PDB entry 7CQJ | X-ray diffraction, 2.90 A resolution | chains E and F of the 12 polymer chains in the assembly

# Chain E (and F)
Protein: Peroxiredoxin
Organism: Aeropyrum pernix K1
Notes: EC 1.11.1.24; chain F of this document is another copy of the same molecule, construct and numbering; everything in this record applies to it too
Reference sequence: Q9Y9L0 (TDXH_AERPE); numbering as in UniProt (aligned over 1-250)
Chain sequence (250 residues; row label = number of the first residue in the row):
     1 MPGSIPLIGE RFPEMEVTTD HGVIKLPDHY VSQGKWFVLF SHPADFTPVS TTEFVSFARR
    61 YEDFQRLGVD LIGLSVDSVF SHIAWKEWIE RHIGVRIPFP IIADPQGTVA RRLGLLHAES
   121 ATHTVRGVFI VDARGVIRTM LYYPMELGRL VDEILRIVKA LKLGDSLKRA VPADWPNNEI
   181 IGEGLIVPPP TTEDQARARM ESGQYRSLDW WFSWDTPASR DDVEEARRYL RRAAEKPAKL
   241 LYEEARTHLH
Not modelled in the structure: 1, 246-250
Construct notes: engineered mutation Ser50 (Cys in Q9Y9L0), Ala84 (Lys in Q9Y9L0), Ser207 (Cys in Q9Y9L0), Ser213 (Cys in Q9Y9L0)
Curated features (UniProtKB/Swiss-Prot):
  - binding site (substrate): Arg126

# Interface between chain E and chain F
Contacting residue pairs (184; chain E residue first):
  Pro2(E) - Ile5(F)
  Pro2(E) - Leu7(F)
  Pro2(E) - Glu10(F)
  Gly3(E) - Gly3(F)
  Gly3(E) - Ser4(F)
  Gly3(E) - Ile5(F)  hydrogen bond (backbone-backbone)
  Gly3(E) - Leu7(F)
  Ser4(E) - Pro2(F)
  Ser4(E) - Gly3(F)
  Ile5(E) - Pro2(F)
  Ile5(E) - Gly3(F)  hydrogen bond (backbone-backbone)
  Ile5(E) - Ile5(F)  hydrophobic
  Leu7(E) - Pro2(F)
  Leu7(E) - His117(F)
  Ile8(E) - His117(F)  hydrogen bond (backbone-side chain)
  Ile8(E) - Ala118(F)  hydrogen bond (backbone-backbone)
  Ile8(E) - Glu119(F)
  Ile8(E) - Tyr142(F)
  Ile8(E) - Tyr143(F)
  Gly9(E) - Ala118(F)
  Glu10(E) - Pro2(F)
  Glu10(E) - Ala118(F)
  Phe46(E) - Trp211(F)
  Thr47(E) - Trp211(F)
  Pro48(E) - Ile186(F)  hydrophobic
  Pro48(E) - Pro189(F)
  Pro48(E) - Trp211(F)
  Pro48(E) - Phe212(F)  hydrophobic
  Val49(E) - Ala170(F)  hydrophobic
  Val49(E) - Val171(F)
  Val49(E) - Ile186(F)  hydrophobic
  Thr51(E) - Trp211(F)
  Thr51(E) - Phe212(F)
  Thr52(E) - Pro172(F)
  Thr52(E) - Ala173(F)  hydrogen bond (side chain-backbone)
  Thr52(E) - Asn178(F)
  Thr52(E) - Phe212(F)
  Glu53(E) - Ala173(F)
  Val55(E) - Ile180(F)  hydrophobic
  Ser56(E) - Asp174(F)  hydrogen bond
  Arg59(E) - Glu179(F)  salt bridge
  Trp85(E) - Trp211(F)
  Trp88(E) - Leu208(F)
  Trp88(E) - Asp209(F)  hydrogen bond
  Trp88(E) - Trp211(F)
  His92(E) - Leu208(F)
  Ile93(E) - Ile180(F)  hydrophobic
  His117(E) - Leu7(F)
  His117(E) - Ile8(F)  hydrogen bond (side chain-backbone)
  His117(E) - Met140(F)
  Ala118(E) - Ile8(F)  hydrogen bond (backbone-backbone)
  Ala118(E) - Gly9(F)
  Ala118(E) - Glu10(F)
  Glu119(E) - Ile8(F)
  Arg138(E) - Pro144(F)
  Arg138(E) - Glu146(F)  salt bridge
  Thr139(E) - Tyr142(F)
  Thr139(E) - Pro144(F)
  Met140(E) - His117(F)
  Met140(E) - Leu141(F)
  Met140(E) - Tyr142(F)  hydrogen bond (backbone-backbone)
  Leu141(E) - Met140(F)
  Leu141(E) - Tyr143(F)  hydrophobic
  Tyr142(E) - Ile8(F)
  Tyr142(E) - Thr139(F)
  Tyr142(E) - Met140(F)  hydrogen bond (backbone-backbone)
  Tyr142(E) - Tyr142(F)  hydrophobic
  Tyr143(E) - Ile8(F)
  Tyr143(E) - Leu141(F)  hydrophobic
  Tyr143(E) - Glu153(F)  hydrogen bond
  Tyr143(E) - Ile157(F)
  Pro144(E) - Arg138(F)
  Pro144(E) - Thr139(F)
  Glu146(E) - Arg138(F)  salt bridge
  Glu146(E) - Leu161(F)
  Glu146(E) - Ala170(F)
  Glu146(E) - Val171(F)  hydrogen bond (backbone-backbone)
  Leu147(E) - Arg156(F)
  Leu147(E) - Ile157(F)  hydrophobic
  Leu147(E) - Leu161(F)  hydrophobic
  Leu147(E) - Val171(F)
  Gly148(E) - Arg156(F)  hydrogen bond (backbone-side chain)
  Gly148(E) - Val171(F)  hydrogen bond (backbone-backbone)
  Gly148(E) - Pro172(F)
  Gly148(E) - Ala173(F)
  Arg149(E) - Arg156(F)
  Arg149(E) - Ala173(F)
  Arg149(E) - Asp174(F)  hydrogen bond (backbone-backbone)
  Leu150(E) - Glu153(F)
  Leu150(E) - Arg156(F)
  Leu150(E) - Asp174(F)
  Val151(E) - Asp174(F)  hydrogen bond (backbone-side chain)
  Asp152(E) - Asp174(F)
  Glu153(E) - Tyr143(F)  hydrogen bond
  Glu153(E) - Leu150(F)
  Arg156(E) - Gly148(F)  hydrogen bond (side chain-backbone)
  Arg156(E) - Leu150(F)
  Ile157(E) - Tyr143(F)
  Ile157(E) - Leu147(F)  hydrophobic
  Ala160(E) - Leu147(F)  hydrophobic
  Leu161(E) - Glu146(F)
  Leu161(E) - Leu147(F)  hydrophobic
  Ala170(E) - Val49(F)  hydrophobic
  Ala170(E) - Glu146(F)
  Val171(E) - Val49(F)
  Val171(E) - Glu146(F)  hydrogen bond (backbone-backbone)
  Val171(E) - Leu147(F)  hydrophobic
  Val171(E) - Gly148(F)  hydrogen bond (backbone-backbone)
  Pro172(E) - Thr52(F)
  Pro172(E) - Gly148(F)
  Ala173(E) - Thr52(F)  hydrogen bond (backbone-side chain)
  Ala173(E) - Glu53(F)
  Ala173(E) - Gly148(F)
  Ala173(E) - Arg149(F)
  Asp174(E) - Ser56(F)  hydrogen bond
  Asp174(E) - Arg149(F)  hydrogen bond (backbone-backbone)
  Asp174(E) - Leu150(F)
  Asp174(E) - Val151(F)  hydrogen bond (side chain-backbone)
  Asn177(E) - Ala233(F)  hydrogen bond (side chain-backbone)
  Asn177(E) - Ala234(F)  hydrogen bond (side chain-backbone)
  Asn177(E) - Glu235(F)
  Asn177(E) - Lys236(F)
  Asn177(E) - Pro237(F)
  Asn178(E) - Thr52(F)
  Asn178(E) - Pro237(F)
  Glu179(E) - Arg59(F)  salt bridge
  Glu179(E) - Arg60(F)  salt bridge
  Glu179(E) - Lys239(F)
  Glu179(E) - Leu240(F)
  Glu179(E) - Leu241(F)  hydrogen bond (backbone-backbone)
  Ile180(E) - Val55(F)  hydrophobic
  Ile180(E) - Ile93(F)  hydrophobic
  Ile180(E) - Leu240(F)
  Ile180(E) - Leu241(F)
  Ile180(E) - Tyr242(F)  hydrogen bond (backbone-backbone)
  Ile181(E) - Leu240(F)
  Gly182(E) - Leu240(F)
  Ile186(E) - Pro48(F)  hydrophobic
  Ile186(E) - Val49(F)  hydrophobic
  Ile186(E) - Thr52(F)
  Pro189(E) - Pro48(F)
  Arg206(E) - Tyr242(F)
  Leu208(E) - Trp88(F)  hydrophobic
  Leu208(E) - His92(F)
  Leu208(E) - Tyr242(F)  hydrophobic
  Asp209(E) - Trp88(F)  hydrogen bond
  Trp211(E) - Phe46(F)
  Trp211(E) - Thr47(F)
  Trp211(E) - Pro48(F)
  Trp211(E) - Thr51(F)
  Trp211(E) - Trp85(F)
  Trp211(E) - Trp88(F)
  Phe212(E) - Pro48(F)
  Phe212(E) - Thr51(F)
  Phe212(E) - Thr52(F)
  Trp214(E) - Tyr242(F)  hydrophobic
  Arg227(E) - Ala234(F)
  Arg227(E) - Lys236(F)
  Leu230(E) - Ala233(F)
  Leu230(E) - Ala234(F)
  Arg231(E) - Arg231(F)
  Arg231(E) - Ala234(F)
  Ala233(E) - Asn177(F)  hydrogen bond (backbone-side chain)
  Ala233(E) - Leu230(F)
  Ala234(E) - Asn177(F)  hydrogen bond (backbone-side chain)
  Ala234(E) - Leu230(F)
  Ala234(E) - Arg231(F)
  Ala234(E) - Ala234(F)  hydrophobic
  Glu235(E) - Asn177(F)  hydrogen bond (backbone-side chain)
  Glu235(E) - Arg231(F)  salt bridge
  Lys236(E) - Asn177(F)
  Lys236(E) - Glu183(F)  salt bridge
  Lys236(E) - Arg227(F)
  Pro237(E) - Asn178(F)
  Lys239(E) - Glu179(F)
  Leu240(E) - Glu179(F)
  Leu240(E) - Ile180(F)
  Leu240(E) - Ile181(F)
  Leu240(E) - Gly182(F)
  Leu241(E) - Glu179(F)  hydrogen bond (backbone-backbone)
  Leu241(E) - Ile180(F)
  Tyr242(E) - Ile180(F)  hydrogen bond (backbone-backbone)
  Tyr242(E) - Arg206(F)
  Tyr242(E) - Trp214(F)  hydrophobic
Other interface residues (no listed pair), chain E (81 interface residues in all): Pro6, Arg60, Leu116, Val125, Val187, Ala245
Other interface residues (no listed pair), chain F (81 interface residues in all): Pro6, Gly114, Leu116, Val125, Ala160, Val187

# Summary
The chain E/chain F interface involves 81 residues from each chain, with 35 hydrogen bonds and 7 salt bridges.
Among the polar pairs are Arg59(E)-Glu179(F), Arg138(E)-Glu146(F) and Glu179(E)-Arg60(F). Curated annotation
(UniProt) lists substrate-binding residue Arg126(E) on chain E.
Chain E and chain F are both Peroxiredoxin (Aeropyrum pernix K1); the structure, Peroxiredoxin from Aeropyrum
pernix K1 (ApPrx) C50S/K84A/C207S/C213S mutant (ApPrx*K84A), was determined by X-ray diffraction (same
publication as 7C87, 7C89 and 7C8A).
